PDB entry 6YMY | electron microscopy, 3.41 A resolution | chains c and d of the 12 polymer chains in the assembly

== Chain c ==
Molecule: Cytochrome c oxidase subunit 3
Source organism: Saccharomyces cerevisiae (strain ATCC 204508 / S288c)
Notes: EC 1.9.3.1
UniProtKB: P00420 (COX3_YEAST); numbering as in UniProt (aligned over 2-269)
Sequence (268 residues; numbered 2 to 269; the number before each row is that of its first residue):
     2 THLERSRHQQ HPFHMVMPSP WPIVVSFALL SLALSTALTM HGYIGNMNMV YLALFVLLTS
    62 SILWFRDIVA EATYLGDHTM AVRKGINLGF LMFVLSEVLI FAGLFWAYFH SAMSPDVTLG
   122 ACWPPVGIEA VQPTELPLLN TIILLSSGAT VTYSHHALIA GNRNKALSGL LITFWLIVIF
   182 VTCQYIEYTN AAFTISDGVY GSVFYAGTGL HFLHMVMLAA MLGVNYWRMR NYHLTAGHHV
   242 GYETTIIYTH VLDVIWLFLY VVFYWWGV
Ligand contacts:
  - 1,2-diacyl-sn-glycero-3-phoshocholine (PCF): Ile-101, Tyr-189, Thr-190, Ala-192, Ala-193, Phe-194, Thr-195, Ile-196, Tyr-206, Ala-207, Gly-210, Leu-211
  - phosphatidylethanolamine (PTY), molecule 1: His-15, Val-17, Val-26, Leu-58, Ser-62, Trp-65, Phe-66, Ile-69, Glu-72, His-79, Gly-90, Phe-91, Phe-94
  - phosphatidylethanolamine (PTY), molecule 2: Leu-59, Ile-63, Phe-66, Ile-69, Ala-73, Thr-74, His-79, Ile-87, Phe-91, Phe-94, Met-218, Ala-221, Met-222, Arg-229, His-234, Leu-235, Thr-236, His-239, His-240, Val-241, Gly-242, Thr-245
Curated features (UniProtKB/Swiss-Prot):
  - natural variant: Val-263 (V263T: In strain: D273-10B/A48)

== Chain d ==
Molecule: Cytochrome c oxidase subunit 4, mitochondrial
Source organism: Saccharomyces cerevisiae (strain ATCC 204508 / S288c)
UniProtKB: P04037 (COX4_YEAST); numbering as in UniProt (aligned over 30-146)
Sequence (117 residues; row label = number of the first residue in the row):
    30 VVKTAQNLAE VNGPETLIGP GAKEGTVPTD LDQETGLARL ELLGKLEGID VFDTKPLDSS
    90 RKGTMKDPII IESYDDYRYV GCTGSPAGSH TIMWLKPTVN EVARCWECGS VYKLNPV
Bound ions: Zn2+ near Cys-134 (its only coordinating residue here)
Curated features (UniProtKB/Swiss-Prot):
  - binding site (Zn(2+)): Cys-111, His-119, Cys-134, Cys-137
  - modified residue: Thr-55 (Phosphothreonine)

== How chain c and chain d interact ==
Pairs across the interface (40):
  His-3(c) / Tyr-103(d)
  His-3(c) / Val-146(d)
  Glu-5(c) / Val-40(d)
  Glu-5(c) / Asn-41(d)
  Arg-6(c) / Val-80(d)
  Arg-6(c) / Tyr-103(d)
  Ser-7(c) / Tyr-103(d)
  Arg-8(c) / Asn-41(d)  hydrogen bond (side chain-backbone)
  Arg-8(c) / Gly-42(d)
  His-9(c) / Gly-42(d)
  His-9(c) / Leu-69(d)
  Gln-11(c) / Phe-81(d)
  Gln-11(c) / Tyr-103(d)
  His-12(c) / Phe-81(d)
  Pro-13(c) / Phe-81(d)
  Thr-74(c) / Thr-64(d)
  Leu-76(c) / Thr-64(d)  hydrogen bond (backbone-side chain)
  Gly-77(c) / Thr-64(d)  hydrogen bond (backbone-side chain)
  Gly-77(c) / Leu-66(d)
  Gly-77(c) / Ala-67(d)  hydrogen bond (backbone-backbone)
  Asp-78(c) / Leu-66(d)
  His-79(c) / Ala-67(d)
  Thr-80(c) / Glu-70(d)
  Met-81(c) / Glu-70(d)  hydrogen bond (backbone-side chain)
  Leu-159(c) / Val-56(d)
  Gly-162(c) / Val-56(d)
  Tyr-233(c) / Lys-52(d)
  Tyr-233(c) / Glu-53(d)
  Tyr-233(c) / Gly-54(d)  hydrogen bond (side chain-backbone)
  Tyr-233(c) / Thr-55(d)
  Tyr-233(c) / Gln-62(d)  hydrogen bond (backbone-side chain)
  Leu-235(c) / Pro-57(d)
  Thr-236(c) / Val-56(d)
  Thr-236(c) / Pro-57(d)
  Thr-236(c) / Asp-59(d)
  Ala-237(c) / Val-56(d)
  Ala-237(c) / Pro-57(d)  hydrogen bond (backbone-backbone)
  Gly-238(c) / Asp-59(d)
  His-239(c) / Asp-59(d)
  His-239(c) / Glu-63(d)
Interface residues without a listed pair, chain c (30 interface residues in all): Thr-2, Gln-10, Ala-73, Tyr-75, Arg-164, His-234
Interface residues without a listed pair, chain d (24 interface residues in all): Pro-43, Thr-58, Lys-74

== In short ==
Chain c and chain d form an interface of 30 and 24 residues respectively, with 8 hydrogen bonds. Among the
polar pairs are Arg-8(c)/Asn-41(d), Leu-76(c)/Thr-64(d) and Gly-77(c)/Thr-64(d). Ligands of chain c:
phosphatidylethanolamine and 1,2-diacyl-sn-glycero-3-phoshocholine. From UniProt: 4 Zn2+-binding residues on
chain d.
Here chain c is Cytochrome c oxidase subunit 3 and chain d is Cytochrome c oxidase subunit 4, mitochondrial,
both from Saccharomyces cerevisiae (strain ATCC 204508 / S288c). Entry 6YMY (Cytochrome c oxidase from
Saccharomyces cerevisiae) was determined by electron microscopy, deposited together with 6YMX.
